8DUL - chains B and G of the 8 polymer chains in the assembly; structure by electron microscopy, 4.17 A resolution (low resolution: residue-level contacts below are approximate; hydrogen-bond / salt-bridge calls are withheld).

[Chain B (and G)]
Name: Spike glycoprotein E2
Organism: Western equine encephalitis virus
Notes: chain G of this document is another copy of the same molecule, construct and numbering; everything in this record applies to it too
UniProt: P13897 (POLS_WEEV); residues 14-421 here correspond to UniProt positions 330-737 (UniProt number = residue number + 316)
Amino-acid sequence (408 residues; numbered 14 to 421; the number before each row is that of its first residue):
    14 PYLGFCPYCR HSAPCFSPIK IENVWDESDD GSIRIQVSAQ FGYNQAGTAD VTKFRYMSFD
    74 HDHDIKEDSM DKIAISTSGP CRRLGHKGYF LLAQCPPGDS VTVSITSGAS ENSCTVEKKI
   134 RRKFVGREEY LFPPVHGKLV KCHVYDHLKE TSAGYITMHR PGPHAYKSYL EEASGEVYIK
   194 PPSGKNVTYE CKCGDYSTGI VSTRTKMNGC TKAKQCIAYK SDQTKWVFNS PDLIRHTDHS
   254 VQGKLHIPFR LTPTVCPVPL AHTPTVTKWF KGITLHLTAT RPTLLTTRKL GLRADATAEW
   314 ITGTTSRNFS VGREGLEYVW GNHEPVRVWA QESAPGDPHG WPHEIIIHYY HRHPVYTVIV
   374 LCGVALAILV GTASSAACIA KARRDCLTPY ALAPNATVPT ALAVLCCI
Unresolved in the structure: 343-421
Disulfide bonds: Cys-19/Cys-127, Cys-22/Cys-28, Cys-94/Cys-108, Cys-155/Cys-269, Cys-204/Cys-229, Cys-206/Cys-223
Glycans and other covalent adducts: N-acetylglucosamine (NAG) linked to Asn-199, Asn-321
Curated features (UniProtKB/Swiss-Prot):
  - region: Lys-394 to Asp-398 (Interaction with the capsid protein), Thr-401 to Ile-421 (Transient transmembrane before p62-6K protein processing)
  - lipidation (S-palmitoyl cysteine): Cys-399, Cys-419, Cys-420
  - glycosylation (N-linked (GlcNAc...) asparagine): Asn-199, Asn-321

[Chain B / chain G interface]
Residue-residue contacts - 11 pairs, chain B then chain G:
  Arg-95(B) with Arg-23(G); Ser-126(G)
  Arg-135(B) with Asp-112(G)
  Leu-144(B) with Asp-112(G); Glu-130(G)
  Phe-145(B) with Pro-20(G); Tyr-21(G); Val-129(G); Glu-130(G)
  Val-148(B) with Phe-18(G)
  Arg-294(B) with Glu-130(G)
Also at the interface, not in a pair above, chain B (7 interface residues in all): Pro-146
Also at the interface, not in a pair above, chain G (9 interface residues in all): Glu-124

[Summary]
7 residues of chain B face 9 of chain G across their interface.
Chain B and chain G are both Spike glycoprotein E2 (Western equine encephalitis virus); the structure, Cryo-EM
Structure of Antibody SKT05 in complex with Western Equine Encephalitis Virus spike (local refinement from
..., was determined by electron microscopy, deposited together with 8DEE, 8DEF, 8DEQ, 8DUN, 8DWO, 8EEU and
8EEV.
